Entry 1KX9 (X-ray diffraction, 1.65 A resolution); this record covers chain A.

[Chain A]
Name: Chemosensory protein A6
From: Mamestra brassicae
Reference sequence: Q9NG96 (Q9NG96_MAMBR); numbering as in UniProt (aligned over 1-112)
Amino-acid sequence (112 residues; numbered 1 to 112; the number before each row is that of its first residue):
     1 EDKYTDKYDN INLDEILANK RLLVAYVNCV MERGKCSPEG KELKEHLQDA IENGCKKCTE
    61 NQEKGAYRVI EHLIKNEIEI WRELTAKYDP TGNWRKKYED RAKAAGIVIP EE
Unresolved in the structure: 1-3, 112
Disulfide bonds: C29-C36, C55-C58

[Summary]
Chain A is Chemosensory protein A6 (Mamestra brassicae); the structure, Antennal chemosensory protein A6 from
the moth mamestra brassicae, was determined by X-ray diffraction (same publication as 1KX8).
